6B46 - chains C and L of the 10 polymer chains in the assembly; structure by electron microscopy, 3.10 A resolution.

Chain C:
Molecule: CRISPR-associated protein Csy3
Source organism: Pseudomonas aeruginosa (strain UCBPP-PA14)
Reference sequence: Q02MM1 (CSY3_PSEAB); residues 1-342 here = UniProt positions 1-342
Sequence (344 residues; each row starts with the number of its first residue; numbers below 1 keep their minus sign (Met-1 is residue -1)):
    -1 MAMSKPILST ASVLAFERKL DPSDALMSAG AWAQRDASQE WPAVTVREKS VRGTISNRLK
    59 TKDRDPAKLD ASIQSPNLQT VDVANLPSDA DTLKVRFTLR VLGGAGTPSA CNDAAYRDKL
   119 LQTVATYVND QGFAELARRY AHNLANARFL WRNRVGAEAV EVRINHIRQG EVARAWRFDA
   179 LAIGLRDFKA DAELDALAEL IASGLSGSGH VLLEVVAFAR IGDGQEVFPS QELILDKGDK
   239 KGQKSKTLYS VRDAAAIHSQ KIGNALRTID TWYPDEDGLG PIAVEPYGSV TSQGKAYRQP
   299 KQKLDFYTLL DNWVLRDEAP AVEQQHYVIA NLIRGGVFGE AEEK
Not modelled in the structure: -1 to 5, 49-76, 232-243, 339-342
Construct notes: initiating methionine (-1); expression tag (0)

Chain L:
Molecule: CRISPR-associated endonuclease Cas6/Csy4
Source organism: Pseudomonas aeruginosa (strain UCBPP-PA14)
Notes: EC 3.1.-.-
Reference sequence: Q02MM2 (CAS6_PSEAB); residues 1-187 here = UniProt positions 1-187
Sequence (189 residues; numbered -1 to 187; the number before each row is that of its first residue; numbers below 1 keep their minus sign (Met-1 is residue -1)):
    -1 MAMDHYLDIR LRPDPEFPPA QLMSVLFGKL HQALVAQGGD RIGVSFPDLD ESRSRLGERL
    59 RIHASADDLR ALLARPWLEG LRDHLQFGEP AVVPHPTPYR QVSRVQAKSN PERLRRRLMR
   119 RHDLSEEEAR KRIPDTVARA LDLPFVTLRS QSTGQHFRLF IRHGPLQVTA EEGGFTCYGL
   179 SKGGFVPWF
Construct notes: initiating methionine (-1); expression tag (0)
Swiss-Prot annotation at these positions:
  - active site: His29 (Proton acceptor)
  - site: Ser148 (Substrate binding)
  - mutagenesis: His29 (H29A: No pre-crRNA cleavage, still binds crRNA. Does not support formation of the Csy ribonucleoprotein complex; H29D: Cleaves pre-crRNA 910-fold slower; H29K: Cleaves pre-crRNA 130-fold slower), Glu49 (E49A: No biofilm formation upon phage infection, no crRNA formed; E49K: Restores biofilm formation upon phage infection, crRNA forms), Arg102 (R102A: Loss of pre-crRNA cleavage, still binds crRNA), Gln104 (Q104A: No loss of pre-crRNA cleavage, still binds crRNA), Ser148 (S148A: Cleaves pre-crRNA 8300-fold slower; S148C: No pre-crRNA cleavage, still binds crRNA), Ser150 (S150A: Cleaves pre-crRNA 350-fold slower), Thr151 (T151A: Cleaves pre-crRNA 380-fold slower), Phe155 (F155A: Very little pre-crRNA cleavage, still binds crRNA), Tyr176 (Y176A: Cleaves pre-crRNA 130-fold slower; Y176F: Cleaves pre-crRNA 13-fold slower)

Interface between chain C and chain L:
Residue-residue contacts - 10 pairs, chain C then chain L:
  Lys47(C) with Ser150(L)
  Arg150(C) with Glu14(L)
  Glu156(C) with Pro74(L)
  Leu179(C) with Gly78(L)
  Arg184(C) with Arg10(L); Pro11(L); Asp81(L), hydrogen bond (side chain-backbone); His82(L)
  Gly276(C) with Pro11(L)
  Leu277(C) with Pro11(L)
Other interface residues (no listed pair), chain C (11 interface residues in all): Trp149, Gly154, Ala155, Ser290
Other interface residues (no listed pair), chain L (12 interface residues in all): Asp12, Pro13, Leu79, Gln149

Summary:
11 residues of chain C face 12 of chain L across their interface, with 1 hydrogen bond. Its one
hydrogen-bonded contact is Arg184(C)-Asp81(L). UniProt lists active-site residue His29(L) and 9 mutagenesis
sites on chain L.
Chain C is CRISPR-associated protein Csy3 and chain L is CRISPR-associated endonuclease Cas6/Csy4, both from
Pseudomonas aeruginosa (strain UCBPP-PA14); the structure, Cryo-EM structure of Type I-F CRISPR crRNA-guided
Csy surveillance complex with bound anti-CRISPR protein AcrF1, was determined by electron microscopy together
with 6B44, 6B45, 6B47 and 6B48 from the same study.
